Entry 5BNV (X-ray diffraction, 2.79 A resolution); this record covers chains A and B of the 6 polymer chains in the assembly.

Chain A:
Protein: Histone H3.3
Source organism: Homo sapiens
UniProtKB: P84243 (H33_HUMAN); residues 57-135 here correspond to UniProt positions 58-136 (UniProt number = residue number + 1)
Amino-acid sequence (79 residues; row label = number of the first residue in the row):
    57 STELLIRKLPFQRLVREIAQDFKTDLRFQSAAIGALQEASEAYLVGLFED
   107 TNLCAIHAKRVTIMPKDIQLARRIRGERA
Disordered / not traced: 57, 135
UniProt features mapped onto this chain:
  - modified residue: Ser57 (Phosphoserine), Lys64 (N6-(2-hydroxyisobutyryl)lysine), Lys79 (N6,N6,N6-trimethyllysine), Thr80 (Phosphothreonine), Ser86 (Phosphoserine), Thr107 (Phosphothreonine), Lys115 (N6-acetyllysine), Lys122 (N6-(2-hydroxyisobutyryl)lysine)
What the authors report for this chain:
  - mutagenesis - R63A/K64A: decreased binding to DNA replication licensing factor MCM2
  - mutagenesis - R63A/K64A: decreased binding to ASF1
  - mutagenesis - R63A/K64A: increased binding to CAF-1
  - mutagenesis - R63A/K64A: decreased stability

Chain B:
Protein: Histone H4
Source organism: Homo sapiens
UniProtKB: P62805 (H4_HUMAN); residues 1-102 here correspond to UniProt positions 2-103 (UniProt number = residue number + 1)
Amino-acid sequence (102 residues; row label = number of the first residue in the row):
     1 SGRGKGGKGLGKGGAKRHRKVLRDNIQGITKPAIRRLARRGGVKRISGLI
    51 YEETRGVLKVFLENVIRDAVTYTEHAKRKTVTAMDVVYALKRQGRTLYGF
   101 GG
Disordered / not traced: 1-18, 98-102
UniProt features mapped onto this chain:
  - DNA-binding region: Lys16 to Lys20
  - modified residue: Ser1 (N-acetylserine), Arg3 (Asymmetric dimethylarginine), Lys5 (N6-(2-hydroxyisobutyryl)lysine), Lys8 (N6-(2-hydroxyisobutyryl)lysine), Lys12 (N6-(2-hydroxyisobutyryl)lysine), Lys16 (N6-(2-hydroxyisobutyryl)lysine), Lys20 (N6,N6,N6-trimethyllysine), Lys31 (N6-(2-hydroxyisobutyryl)lysine), Lys44 (N6-(2-hydroxyisobutyryl)lysine), Ser47 (Phosphoserine), Tyr51 (Phosphotyrosine), Lys59 (N6-(2-hydroxyisobutyryl)lysine), Lys77 (N6-(2-hydroxyisobutyryl)lysine), Lys79 (N6-(2-hydroxyisobutyryl)lysine), Thr80 (Phosphothreonine), Tyr88 (Phosphotyrosine), Lys91 (N6-(2-hydroxyisobutyryl)lysine)
  - cross-link (Glycyl lysine isopeptide (Lys-Gly)): Lys12 (interchain with G-Cter in SUMO2), Lys20 (interchain with G-Cter in SUMO2), Lys31 (interchain with G-Cter in SUMO2), Lys59 (interchain with G-Cter in SUMO2), Lys79 (interchain with G-Cter in SUMO2), Lys91 (interchain with G-Cter in SUMO2)
What the authors report for this chain:
  - mutagenesis - R35A/R36A: decreased binding to DNA replication licensing factor MCM2

Interface between chain A and chain B:
Pairs across the interface (77; chain A residue first):
  Thr58(A) - Arg40(B)
  Leu60(A) - Arg36(B)
  Leu61(A) - Ala33(B)
  Leu61(A) - Arg36(B)  hydrogen bond (backbone-side chain)
  Leu61(A) - Arg40(B)
  Ile62(A) - Ile29(B)  hydrophobic
  Arg63(A) - Arg36(B)
  Leu65(A) - Arg23(B)
  Pro66(A) - Gly28(B)
  Arg69(A) - Arg23(B)  hydrogen bond (side chain-backbone)
  Leu70(A) - Leu58(B)  hydrophobic
  Leu70(A) - Leu62(B)  hydrophobic
  Ile74(A) - Leu62(B)  hydrophobic
  Ile74(A) - Ile66(B)  hydrophobic
  Ala75(A) - Ile66(B)  hydrophobic
  Phe78(A) - Glu63(B)
  Phe78(A) - Ile66(B)  hydrophobic
  Phe78(A) - Arg67(B)
  Lys79(A) - Glu74(B)
  Lys79(A) - Lys79(B)
  Leu82(A) - Val70(B)  hydrophobic
  Leu82(A) - Lys79(B)
  Leu82(A) - Val81(B)  hydrophobic
  Arg83(A) - Lys79(B)  hydrogen bond (backbone-backbone)
  Arg83(A) - Thr80(B)
  Arg83(A) - Val81(B)  hydrogen bond (backbone-backbone)
  Phe84(A) - Val81(B)  hydrophobic
  Gln85(A) - Val81(B)  hydrogen bond (backbone-backbone)
  Gln85(A) - Thr82(B)
  Gln85(A) - Ala83(B)  hydrogen bond (side chain-backbone)
  Ala87(A) - Ala83(B)
  Ala88(A) - Val81(B)
  Ala88(A) - Thr82(B)
  Ala88(A) - Ala83(B)
  Ala88(A) - Val86(B)
  Ala91(A) - Val86(B)  hydrophobic
  Leu92(A) - Val65(B)  hydrophobic
  Leu92(A) - Val86(B)  hydrophobic
  Ala95(A) - Leu90(B)  hydrophobic
  Ser96(A) - Leu58(B)
  Ser96(A) - Phe61(B)
  Ser96(A) - Leu62(B)
  Ala98(A) - Arg95(B)
  Tyr99(A) - Val57(B)  hydrophobic
  Tyr99(A) - Phe61(B)  hydrophobic
  Tyr99(A) - Arg95(B)
  Leu100(A) - Leu37(B)  hydrophobic
  Leu100(A) - Leu58(B)  hydrophobic
  Val101(A) - Leu37(B)  hydrophobic
  Val101(A) - Gly41(B)
  Leu103(A) - Val57(B)  hydrophobic
  Phe104(A) - Leu37(B)
  Phe104(A) - Ala38(B)
  Phe104(A) - Gly41(B)
  Phe104(A) - Val43(B)
  Phe104(A) - Thr54(B)
  Glu105(A) - Gly41(B)
  Asn108(A) - Gly42(B)
  Asn108(A) - Val43(B)
  Val117(A) - Lys44(B)
  Val117(A) - Arg45(B)
  Thr118(A) - Arg45(B)  hydrogen bond
  Thr118(A) - Ile46(B)
  Thr118(A) - Ser47(B)
  Ile119(A) - Val43(B)  hydrophobic
  Ile119(A) - Arg45(B)  hydrogen bond (backbone-backbone)
  Ile119(A) - Ile46(B)  hydrophobic
  Ile119(A) - Ser47(B)  hydrogen bond (backbone-backbone)
  Ile119(A) - Ile50(B)
  Met120(A) - Ile50(B)
  Pro121(A) - Leu49(B)  hydrophobic
  Pro121(A) - Ile50(B)
  Pro121(A) - Glu53(B)
  Ile124(A) - Ile50(B)  hydrophobic
  Ile124(A) - Glu53(B)
  Gln125(A) - Glu53(B)  hydrogen bond
  Arg128(A) - Val57(B)
Also at the interface, not in a pair above, chain A (45 interface residues in all): Glu59, Phe67, Val71, Asp81, Glu97, Arg131
Also at the interface, not in a pair above, chain B (43 interface residues in all): Asp24, Ile26, Ile34, Lys59, Val60, Arg78

Overview:
45 residues of chain A and 43 residues of chain B are in contact, with 10 hydrogen bonds. Among the polar
pairs are Leu61(A)-Arg36(B), Arg69(A)-Arg23(B) and Gln85(A)-Ala83(B). The paper reports that R63A/K64A of
chain A reduce binding to DNA replication licensing factor MCM2; R63A/K64A of chain A reduce binding to ASF1.
Here chain A is Histone H3.3 and chain B is Histone H4, both from Homo sapiens. Entry 5BNV (Crystal structure
of Human MCM2 HBD chaperoning a histone H3-H4 tetramer) was determined by X-ray diffraction, deposited
together with 5BNX and 5BO0.
